Entry 4YM7 (X-ray diffraction, 5.50 A resolution (low resolution: residue-level contacts below are approximate; hydrogen-bond / salt-bridge calls are withheld)); this record covers chains AA and AO of the 15 polymer chains in the assembly.

Chain AA:
Name: DNA-directed RNA polymerase I subunit RPA190
Organism: Saccharomyces cerevisiae
Notes: EC 2.7.7.6
Reference sequence: P10964 (RPA1_YEAST); residue numbers follow UniProt; this construct covers 1-1664
Chain sequence (1664 residues; each row starts with the number of its first residue):
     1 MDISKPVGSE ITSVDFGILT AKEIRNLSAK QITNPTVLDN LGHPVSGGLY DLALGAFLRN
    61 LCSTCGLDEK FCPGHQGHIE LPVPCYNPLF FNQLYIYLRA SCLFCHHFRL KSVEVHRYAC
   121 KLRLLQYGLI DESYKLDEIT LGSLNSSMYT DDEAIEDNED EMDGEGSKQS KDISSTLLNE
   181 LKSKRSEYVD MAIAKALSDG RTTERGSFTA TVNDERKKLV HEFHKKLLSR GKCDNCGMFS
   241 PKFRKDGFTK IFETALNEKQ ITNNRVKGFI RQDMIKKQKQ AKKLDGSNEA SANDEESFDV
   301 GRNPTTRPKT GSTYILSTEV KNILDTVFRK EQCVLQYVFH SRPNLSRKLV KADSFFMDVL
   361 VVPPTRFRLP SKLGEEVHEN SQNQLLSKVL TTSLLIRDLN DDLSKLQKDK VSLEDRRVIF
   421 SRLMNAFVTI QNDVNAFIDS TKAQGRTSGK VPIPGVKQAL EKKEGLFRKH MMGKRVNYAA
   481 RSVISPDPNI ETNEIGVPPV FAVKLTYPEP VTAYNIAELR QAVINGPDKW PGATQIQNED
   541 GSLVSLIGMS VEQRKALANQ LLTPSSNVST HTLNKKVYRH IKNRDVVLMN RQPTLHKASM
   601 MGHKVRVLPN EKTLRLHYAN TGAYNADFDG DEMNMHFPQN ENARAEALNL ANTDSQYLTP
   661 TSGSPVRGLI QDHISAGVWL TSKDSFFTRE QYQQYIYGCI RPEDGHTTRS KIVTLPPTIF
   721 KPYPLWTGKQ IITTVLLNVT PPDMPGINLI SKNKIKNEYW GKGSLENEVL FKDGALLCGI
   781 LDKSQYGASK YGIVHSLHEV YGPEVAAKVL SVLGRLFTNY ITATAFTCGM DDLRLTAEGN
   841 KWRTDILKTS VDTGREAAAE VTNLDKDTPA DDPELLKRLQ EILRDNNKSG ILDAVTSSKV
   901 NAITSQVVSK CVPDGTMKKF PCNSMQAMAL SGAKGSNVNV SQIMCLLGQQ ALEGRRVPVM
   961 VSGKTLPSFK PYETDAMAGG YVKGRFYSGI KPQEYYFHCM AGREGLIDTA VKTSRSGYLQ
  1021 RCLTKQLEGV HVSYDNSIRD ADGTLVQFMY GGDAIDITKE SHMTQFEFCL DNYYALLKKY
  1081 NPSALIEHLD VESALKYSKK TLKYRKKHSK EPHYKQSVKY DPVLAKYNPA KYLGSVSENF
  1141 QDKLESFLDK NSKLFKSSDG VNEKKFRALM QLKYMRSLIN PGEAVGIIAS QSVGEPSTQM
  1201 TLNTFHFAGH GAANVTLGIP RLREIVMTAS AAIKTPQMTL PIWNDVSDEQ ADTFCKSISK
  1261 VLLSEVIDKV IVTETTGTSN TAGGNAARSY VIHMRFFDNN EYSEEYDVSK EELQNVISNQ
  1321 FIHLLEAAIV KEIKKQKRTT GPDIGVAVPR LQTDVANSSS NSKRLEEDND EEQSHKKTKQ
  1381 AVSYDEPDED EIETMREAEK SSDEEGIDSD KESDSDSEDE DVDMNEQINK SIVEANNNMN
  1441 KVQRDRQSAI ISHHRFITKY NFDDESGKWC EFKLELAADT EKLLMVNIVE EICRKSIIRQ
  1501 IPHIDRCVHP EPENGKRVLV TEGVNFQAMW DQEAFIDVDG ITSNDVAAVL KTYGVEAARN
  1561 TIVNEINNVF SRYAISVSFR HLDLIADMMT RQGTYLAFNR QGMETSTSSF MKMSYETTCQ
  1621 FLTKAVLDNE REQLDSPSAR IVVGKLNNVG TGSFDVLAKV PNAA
Not modelled in the structure: 143-173, 268-311, 448-450, 1205-1213, 1280-1287, 1350-1434
UniProt features mapped onto this chain:
  - region: Pro992 to Glu1004 (Bridging helix)
  - binding site (Zn(2+)): Cys62, Cys65, Cys72, His75, Cys102, Cys105, Cys233, Cys236
  - binding site (Mg(2+)): Asp627, Asp629, Asp631
  - modified residue (Phosphoserine): Ser889, Ser1636
Bound ions: Zn2+ site 1: Cys62, Cys65, Cys72, His75; Zn2+ site 2: Cys102, Cys105, Cys233, Cys236

Chain AO:
Name: DNA-directed RNA polymerase I subunit RPA43
Organism: Saccharomyces cerevisiae
Reference sequence: P46669 (RPA43_YEAST); numbering as in UniProt (aligned over 1-326)
Chain sequence (326 residues; each row starts with the number of its first residue):
     1 MSQVKRANEN RETARFIKKH KKQVTNPIDE KNGTSNCIVR VPIALYVSLA PMYLENPLQG
    61 VMKQHLNPLV MKYNNKVGGV VLGYEGLKIL DADPLSKEDT SEKLIKITPD TPFGFTWCHV
   121 NLYVWQPQVG DVLEGYIFIQ SASHIGLLIH DAFNASIKKN NIPVDWTFVH NDVEEDADVI
   181 NTDENNGNNN NEDNKDSNGG SNSLGKFSFG NRSLGHWVDS NGEPIDGKLR FTVRNVHTTG
   241 RVVSVDGTLI SDADEEGNGY NSSRSQAESL PIVSNKKIVF DDEVSIENKE SHKELDLPEV
   301 KEDNGSEIVY EENTSESNDG ESSDSD
Not modelled in the structure: 1-264, 317-326
UniProt features mapped onto this chain:
  - modified residue (Phosphoserine): Ser244, Ser251, Ser265, Ser269, Ser285

Chain AA / chain AO interface:
Residue-residue contacts (73):
  Pro35(AA) with Val284(AO)
  Thr36(AA) with Val284(AO); Glu287(AO); Asn288(AO)
  Val37(AA) with Asn288(AO)
  Leu38(AA) with Ser291(AO); His292(AO); Leu295(AO)
  Asp39(AA) with Ser291(AO)
  Leu41(AA) with Glu294(AO)
  Gly42(AA) with Leu295(AO)
  Tyr50(AA) with His292(AO)
  Leu58(AA) with Leu295(AO); Asp296(AO); Pro298(AO)
  Arg59(AA) with Asp296(AO); Pro298(AO)
  Glu69(AA) with Pro298(AO); Tyr310(AO)
  Lys70(AA) with Val300(AO); Glu302(AO); Asp303(AO)
  Arg366(AA) with Ile308(AO)
  Leu369(AA) with Glu311(AO)
  Pro370(AA) with His292(AO); Tyr310(AO)
  Ser371(AA) with Tyr310(AO); Glu311(AO)
  Lys372(AA) with Leu297(AO); Tyr310(AO)
  Glu375(AA) with Leu297(AO)
  Glu376(AA) with Lys293(AO)
  Val377(AA) with His292(AO); Leu295(AO); Leu297(AO)
  Glu379(AA) with Ser285(AO); Asn288(AO); His292(AO)
  Ser381(AA) with Glu312(AO)
  Lys388(AA) with Asp281(AO)
  Thr391(AA) with Phe280(AO); Asp281(AO)
  Thr392(AA) with Lys277(AO)
  Leu395(AA) with Val273(AO); Lys276(AO); Lys277(AO); Phe280(AO)
  Leu399(AA) with Leu270(AO)
  Asp402(AA) with Leu270(AO)
  Lys405(AA) with Gln266(AO)
  Leu406(AA) with Gln266(AO)
  Asp415(AA) with Ser265(AO); Glu268(AO)
  Ile419(AA) with Ala267(AO)
  Ser421(AA) with Ile272(AO)
  Arg422(AA) with Ala267(AO); Leu270(AO); Pro271(AO); Ile272(AO)
  Asn425(AA) with Ile272(AO); Val273(AO); Ser274(AO)
  Thr429(AA) with Val273(AO); Ser274(AO)
  Asp433(AA) with Lys277(AO)
  Lys462(AA) with Asn313(AO); Ser315(AO)
  Lys463(AA) with Ser315(AO)
  Lys469(AA) with Thr314(AO); Glu316(AO)
  His470(AA) with Thr314(AO); Glu316(AO)
  Arg475(AA) with Glu316(AO)
Other interface residues (no listed pair), chain AA (50 interface residues in all): Asn40, Phe57, Gly374, Asn380, Ser387, Leu394, Val418, Leu543
Other interface residues (no listed pair), chain AO (40 interface residues in all): Ser269, Lys289, Glu299, Asn304

Overview:
50 residues of chain AA and 40 residues of chain AO are in contact. Cys62(AA), Cys65(AA), Cys72(AA) and
His75(AA) form the Zn2+ site 1. UniProt lists 8 Zn2+-binding residues and 3 Mg2+-binding residues on chain AA.
Chain AA is DNA-directed RNA polymerase I subunit RPA190 and chain AO is DNA-directed RNA polymerase I subunit
RPA43, both from Saccharomyces cerevisiae; the structure, RNA polymerase I structure with an alternative dimer
hinge, was determined by X-ray diffraction.
